Entry 6A3I (X-ray diffraction, 2.41 A resolution); this record covers chains A and C of the 4 polymer chains in the assembly.

# Chain A (and C)
Name: Putative dehydrogenase
From: Pseudarthrobacter phenanthrenivorans (strain DSM 18606 / JCM 16027 / LMG 23796 / Sphe3)
Notes: chain C of this document is another copy of the same molecule, construct and numbering; everything in this record applies to it too
UniProt: F0M433 (F0M433_PSEPM); residue numbers follow UniProt; this construct covers 1-390
Chain sequence (410 residues; numbered -19 to 390; the number before each row is that of its first residue; numbers below 1 keep their minus sign (Met-19 is residue -19)):
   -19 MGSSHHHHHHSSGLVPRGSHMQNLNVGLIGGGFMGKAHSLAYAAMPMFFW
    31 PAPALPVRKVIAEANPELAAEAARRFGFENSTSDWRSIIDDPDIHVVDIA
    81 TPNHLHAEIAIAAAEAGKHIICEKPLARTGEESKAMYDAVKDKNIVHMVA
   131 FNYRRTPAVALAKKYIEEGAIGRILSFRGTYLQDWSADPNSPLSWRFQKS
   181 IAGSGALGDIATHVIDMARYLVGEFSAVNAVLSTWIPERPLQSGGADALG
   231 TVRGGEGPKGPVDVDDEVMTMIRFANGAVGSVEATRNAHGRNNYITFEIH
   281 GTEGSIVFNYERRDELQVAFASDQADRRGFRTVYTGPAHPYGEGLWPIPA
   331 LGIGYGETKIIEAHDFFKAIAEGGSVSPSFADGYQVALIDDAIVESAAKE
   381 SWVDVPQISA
Unresolved in the structure: -19 to 1, 224-238, 389-390 (chain C: -19 to 1, 11-13, 222-238, 389-390)
Construct notes: expression tag (-19 to 0)
Residues lining bound ligands:
  - Levoglucosan (4PW): Phe13, Lys104, Tyr133, Tyr161, Gln163, Trp165, Arg176, Asp189, Ile190, His193, Asn273, Tyr335
  - NADH (NAI; 1,4-dihydronicotinamide adenine dinucleotide): Ile9, Gly10, Gly11, Gly12, Phe13, Met14, Ala42, Glu43, Ala44, Leu48, Trp65, Ala80, Thr81, Pro82, Asn83, Leu85, His86, Glu103, Lys104, Pro105, Trp175, Arg176, Asp189
UniProt features mapped onto this chain:
  - binding site (NADH): Phe13, Met14, Glu43, Thr81, Asn83, His86, Glu103, Lys104, Ala130, Asn132, Trp175, Arg176, Tyr335
  - binding site (levoglucosan): Lys104, Tyr133, Gln163, Arg176, Asp189, His193
From the paper describing this entry:
  - binding site for Levoglucosan: Tyr133, Gln163, Arg176, Asp189, His193
  - catalytic residues: Glu103, His193 (proposed by the authors, not directly observed)
  - specificity-determining residues: Tyr133, Tyr161, Gln163, Leu331

# How chain A and chain C interact
Residue-residue contacts (93; chain A residue first):
  Phe13(A) - Pro327(C)
  Phe13(A) - Leu331(C)  hydrophobic
  Lys16(A) - Met27(C)
  Lys16(A) - Phe28(C)
  Lys16(A) - Leu325(C)  hydrogen bond (side chain-backbone)
  Ser19(A) - Met27(C)
  Leu20(A) - Ala24(C)  hydrophobic
  Leu20(A) - Met27(C)
  Leu20(A) - Phe28(C)  hydrophobic
  Leu20(A) - Trp326(C)  hydrophobic
  Ala23(A) - Met27(C)  hydrophobic
  Ala24(A) - Leu20(C)  hydrophobic
  Pro26(A) - Arg55(C)
  Met27(A) - Lys16(C)
  Met27(A) - Ser19(C)
  Met27(A) - Leu20(C)
  Met27(A) - Ala23(C)  hydrophobic
  Met27(A) - Arg38(C)
  Met27(A) - Arg55(C)  hydrogen bond (backbone-side chain)
  Met27(A) - Phe56(C)
  Phe28(A) - Lys16(C)
  Phe28(A) - Arg55(C)  hydrogen bond (backbone-side chain)
  Trp30(A) - Glu51(C)  hydrogen bond
  Trp30(A) - Arg54(C)
  Trp30(A) - Arg55(C)
  Arg38(A) - Met27(C)
  Glu51(A) - Trp30(C)  hydrogen bond
  Arg54(A) - Trp30(C)
  Arg55(A) - Pro26(C)
  Arg55(A) - Met27(C)  hydrogen bond (side chain-backbone)
  Arg55(A) - Phe28(C)  hydrogen bond (side chain-backbone)
  Arg55(A) - Trp30(C)
  Phe56(A) - Met27(C)
  Tyr133(A) - Leu331(C)
  Gln163(A) - Ile328(C)
  Asn272(A) - Tyr314(C)
  Asn272(A) - Ile328(C)
  Asn272(A) - Pro329(C)
  Asn273(A) - Ile328(C)
  Asn273(A) - Pro329(C)
  Asn273(A) - Ala330(C)
  Asn273(A) - Leu331(C)
  Tyr290(A) - Ala330(C)
  Tyr290(A) - Leu331(C)  hydrogen bond (side chain-backbone)
  Glu291(A) - Asp294(C)
  Glu291(A) - Tyr314(C)
  Glu291(A) - Ala330(C)
  Arg292(A) - Arg292(C)
  Arg292(A) - Glu295(C)  salt bridge
  Arg292(A) - Tyr314(C)
  Arg293(A) - Arg293(C)
  Arg293(A) - Asp294(C)  salt bridge
  Arg293(A) - Ala330(C)
  Arg293(A) - Gly332(C)
  Arg293(A) - Ile333(C)
  Asp294(A) - Glu291(C)
  Asp294(A) - Arg293(C)  salt bridge
  Glu295(A) - Arg292(C)  salt bridge
  Tyr314(A) - Asn272(C)
  Tyr314(A) - Glu291(C)
  Tyr314(A) - Arg292(C)
  Gly324(A) - Lys16(C)  hydrogen bond (backbone-side chain)
  Leu325(A) - Lys16(C)  hydrogen bond (backbone-side chain)
  Trp326(A) - Tyr335(C)
  Trp326(A) - Gly336(C)
  Pro327(A) - Met14(C)  hydrophobic
  Ile328(A) - Gln163(C)
  Ile328(A) - Asn272(C)
  Ile328(A) - Asn273(C)
  Pro329(A) - Asn272(C)
  Pro329(A) - Asn273(C)
  Ala330(A) - Asn273(C)  hydrogen bond (backbone-side chain)
  Ala330(A) - Tyr290(C)
  Ala330(A) - Glu291(C)
  Ala330(A) - Arg293(C)
  Leu331(A) - Met14(C)  hydrophobic
  Leu331(A) - Tyr133(C)
  Leu331(A) - Asn273(C)
  Leu331(A) - Tyr290(C)  hydrogen bond (backbone-side chain)
  Leu331(A) - Tyr335(C)  hydrogen bond (backbone-backbone)
  Gly332(A) - Arg293(C)
  Gly332(A) - Gly334(C)
  Gly332(A) - Tyr335(C)  hydrogen bond (backbone-backbone)
  Ile333(A) - Arg293(C)
  Ile333(A) - Ile333(C)
  Ile333(A) - Gly334(C)
  Gly334(A) - Gly332(C)
  Gly334(A) - Ile333(C)
  Gly334(A) - Gly334(C)
  Tyr335(A) - Trp326(C)
  Tyr335(A) - Leu331(C)
  Tyr335(A) - Gly332(C)
  Gly336(A) - Trp326(C)
Interface residues without a listed pair, chain A (41 interface residues in all): Ala17, Glu337
Interface residues without a listed pair, chain C (43 interface residues in all): Ala17, Leu35, Trp165, Gly324, Glu337

# Overview
The interface between chain A and chain C involves 41 residues on one side and 43 on the other, with 14
hydrogen bonds and 4 salt bridges. Polar pairs include Arg292(A)-Glu295(C), Arg293(A)-Asp294(C) and
Lys16(A)-Leu325(C). From the paper: catalytic residues Glu103(A) and His193(A); a binding site for
Levoglucosan at Tyr133(A), Gln163(A) and Arg176(A) among others.
Chain A and chain C are both Putative dehydrogenase (Pseudarthrobacter phenanthrenivorans (strain DSM 18606 /
JCM 16027 / LMG 23796 / Sphe3)); the structure, Levoglucosan dehydrogenase, complex with NADH and
levoglucosan, was determined by X-ray diffraction (same publication as 6A3F, 6A3G and 6A3J).
